Entry 6UQ0 (X-ray diffraction, 3.56 A resolution); this record covers chains A and I of the 13 polymer chains in the assembly.

[Chain A]
Name: DNA-directed RNA polymerase II subunit RPB1
Source organism: Saccharomyces cerevisiae (strain ATCC 204508 / S288c)
Notes: EC 2.7.7.6
UniProt: P04050 (RPB1_YEAST); residue numbers follow UniProt; this construct covers 1-1733
Amino-acid sequence (1733 residues; row label = number of the first residue in the row):
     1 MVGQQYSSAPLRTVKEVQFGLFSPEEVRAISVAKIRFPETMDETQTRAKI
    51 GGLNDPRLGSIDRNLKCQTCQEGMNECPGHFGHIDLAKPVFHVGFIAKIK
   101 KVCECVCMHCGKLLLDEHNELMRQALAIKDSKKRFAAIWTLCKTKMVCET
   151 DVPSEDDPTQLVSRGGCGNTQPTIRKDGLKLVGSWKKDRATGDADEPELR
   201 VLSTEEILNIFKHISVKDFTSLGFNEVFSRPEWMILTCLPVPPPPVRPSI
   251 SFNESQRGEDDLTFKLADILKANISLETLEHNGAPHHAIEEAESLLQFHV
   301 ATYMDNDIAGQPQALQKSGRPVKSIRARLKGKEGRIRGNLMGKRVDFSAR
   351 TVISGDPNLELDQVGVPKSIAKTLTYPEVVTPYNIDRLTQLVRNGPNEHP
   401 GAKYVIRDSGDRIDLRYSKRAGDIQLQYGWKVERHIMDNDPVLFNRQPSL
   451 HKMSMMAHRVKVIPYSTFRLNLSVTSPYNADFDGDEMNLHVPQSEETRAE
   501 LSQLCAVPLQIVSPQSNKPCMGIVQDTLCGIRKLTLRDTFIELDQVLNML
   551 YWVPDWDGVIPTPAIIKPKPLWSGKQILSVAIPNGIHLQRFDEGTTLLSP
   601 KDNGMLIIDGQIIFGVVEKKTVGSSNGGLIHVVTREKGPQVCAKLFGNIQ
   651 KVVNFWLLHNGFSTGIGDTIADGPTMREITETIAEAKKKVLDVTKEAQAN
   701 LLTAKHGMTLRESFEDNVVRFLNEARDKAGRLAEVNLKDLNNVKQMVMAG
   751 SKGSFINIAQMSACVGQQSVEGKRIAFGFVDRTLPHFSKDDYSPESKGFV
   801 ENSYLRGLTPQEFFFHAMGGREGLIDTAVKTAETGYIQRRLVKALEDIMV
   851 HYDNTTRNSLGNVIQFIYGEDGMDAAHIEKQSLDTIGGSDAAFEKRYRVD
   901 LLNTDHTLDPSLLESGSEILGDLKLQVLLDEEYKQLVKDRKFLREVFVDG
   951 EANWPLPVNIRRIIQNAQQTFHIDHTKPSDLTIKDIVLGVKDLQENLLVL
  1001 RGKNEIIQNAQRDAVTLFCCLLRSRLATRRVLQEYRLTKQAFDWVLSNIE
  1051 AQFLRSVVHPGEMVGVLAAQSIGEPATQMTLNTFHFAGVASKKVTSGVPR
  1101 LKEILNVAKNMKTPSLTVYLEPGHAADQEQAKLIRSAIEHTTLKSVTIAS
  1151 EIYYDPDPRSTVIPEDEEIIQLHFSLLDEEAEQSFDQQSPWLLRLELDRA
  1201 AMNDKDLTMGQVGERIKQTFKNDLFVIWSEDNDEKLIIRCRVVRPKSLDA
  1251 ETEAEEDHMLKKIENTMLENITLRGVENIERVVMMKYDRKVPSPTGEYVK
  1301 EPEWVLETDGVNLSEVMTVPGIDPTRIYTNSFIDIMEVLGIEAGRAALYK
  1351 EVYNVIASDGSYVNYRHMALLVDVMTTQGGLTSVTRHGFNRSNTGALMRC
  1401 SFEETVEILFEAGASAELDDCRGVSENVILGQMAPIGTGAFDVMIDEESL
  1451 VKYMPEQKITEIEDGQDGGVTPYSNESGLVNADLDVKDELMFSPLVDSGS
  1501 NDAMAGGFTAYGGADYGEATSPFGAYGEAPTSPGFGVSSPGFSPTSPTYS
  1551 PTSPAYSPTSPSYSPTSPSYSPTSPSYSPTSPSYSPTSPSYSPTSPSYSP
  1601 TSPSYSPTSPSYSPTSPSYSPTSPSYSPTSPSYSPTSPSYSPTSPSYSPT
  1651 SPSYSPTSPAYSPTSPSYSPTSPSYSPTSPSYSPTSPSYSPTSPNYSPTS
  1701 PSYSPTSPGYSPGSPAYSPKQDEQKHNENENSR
Unresolved in the structure: 1-2, 154-160, 187-198, 250-256, 1082-1091, 1177-1186, 1244-1256, 1447-1733
Bound ions: Zn2+ site 1: Cys70, Cys77, His80; Zn2+ site 2: Cys107, Cys148, Cys167; Mg2+: Asp483, Asp485 (shared with 1 residue of chain R)
Curated features (UniProtKB/Swiss-Prot):
  - region: Pro248 to Asp260 (Lid loop), Asn306 to Lys323 (Rudder loop), Pro810 to Glu822 (Bridging helix)
  - binding site (Zn(2+)): Cys67, Cys70, Cys77, His80, Cys107, Cys110, Cys148, Cys167
  - binding site (Mg(2+)): Asp481, Asp483, Asp485
  - modified residue: Thr1471 (Phosphothreonine)
  - cross-link (Glycyl lysine isopeptide (Lys-Gly)): Lys695 (interchain with G-Cter in ubiquitin), Lys1246 (interchain with G-Cter in ubiquitin), Lys1350 (interchain with G-Cter in ubiquitin)
  - natural variant: Ser1653 to Pro1659 (deletion: In strain: A364A)
  - mutagenesis: Lys1246 (K1246R: Impairs ubiquitination during transcription stress)
What the authors report for this chain:
  - binding site for Template strand DNA: Arg337, Pro448, Thr831

[Chain I]
Name: DNA-directed RNA polymerase II subunit RPB9
Source organism: Saccharomyces cerevisiae (strain ATCC 204508 / S288c)
UniProt: P27999 (RPB9_YEAST); numbering as in UniProt (aligned over 1-122)
Amino-acid sequence (122 residues; each row starts with the number of its first residue):
     1 MTTFRFCRDCNNMLYPREDKENNRLLFECRTCSYVEEAGSPLVYRHELIT
    51 NIGETAGVVQDIGSDPTLPRSDRECPKCHSRENVFFQSQQRRKDTSMVLF
   101 FVCLSCSHIFTSDQKNKRTQFS
Unresolved in the structure: 1, 120-122
Bound ions: Zn2+ site 1: Cys7, Cys10, Cys29, Cys32; Zn2+ site 2: Cys75, Cys78, Cys103, Cys106
Curated features (UniProtKB/Swiss-Prot):
  - zinc finger: Cys7 to Cys32 (C4-type), Ser71 to Thr111 (TFIIS-type)
  - binding site (Zn(2+)): Cys7, Cys10, Cys29, Cys32, Cys75, Cys78, Cys103, Cys106
  - modified residue: Ser40 (Phosphoserine)

[Chain A / chain I interface]
Pairs across the interface (51; chain A residue first):
  Ala697(A) with Met97(I)
  Gln698(A) with Met97(I); Val98(I); Leu99(I); Ser112(I), hydrogen bond (backbone-side chain)
  Ala699(A) with Ser112(I); Gln114(I)
  Asn700(A) with Val98(I); Asp113(I), hydrogen bond; Lys115(I)
  Leu701(A) with Gln114(I)
  Thr709(A) with Lys93(I), hydrogen bond (side chain-backbone)
  Arg711(A) with Gln87(I), hydrogen bond; Thr95(I); Met97(I)
  Phe714(A) with Met97(I), hydrophobic
  Asp781(A) with Arg91(I), salt bridge
  Arg782(A) with Thr67(I)
  Ser788(A) with Thr67(I); Pro69(I)
  Lys789(A) with Thr67(I), hydrogen bond (backbone-backbone); Leu68(I); Pro69(I)
  Asp790(A) with Phe86(I); Gln87(I)
  Tyr792(A) with Gln87(I)
  Lys1144(A) with Leu48(I)
  Thr1147(A) with Leu48(I)
  Ile1148(A) with Glu47(I); Leu48(I), hydrogen bond (backbone-backbone); Ile49(I), hydrogen bond (backbone-backbone)
  Ala1149(A) with His46(I); Glu47(I)
  Ser1150(A) with Tyr44(I); Arg45(I); His46(I), hydrogen bond (backbone-backbone)
  Glu1151(A) with Leu42(I); Tyr44(I)
  Ile1152(A) with Pro41(I); Leu42(I); Val43(I), hydrogen bond (backbone-backbone); Tyr44(I), hydrogen bond (backbone-backbone)
  Tyr1153(A) with Pro41(I); Leu42(I), hydrophobic
  Tyr1154(A) with Glu18(I), hydrogen bond; Arg24(I); Pro41(I), hydrogen bond (backbone-backbone)
  Pro1190(A) with Glu18(I)
  Asp1198(A) with Ile49(I)
  Glu1264(A) with Tyr44(I); His46(I)
Other interface residues (no listed pair), chain A (34 interface residues in all): Leu710, Pro1156, Val1162, Trp1191, Glu1196, Asp1257, Lys1261, Leu1268
Other interface residues (no listed pair), chain I (35 interface residues in all): Pro16, Asp19, Asn23, Leu25, Asp65, Gln89, Arg92, Asp94, Ser96

[Overview]
The interface between chain A and chain I involves 34 residues on one side and 35 on the other, with 12
hydrogen bonds and 1 salt bridge. Among the polar pairs are Asp781(A)-Arg91(I), Gln698(A)-Ser112(I) and
Asn700(A)-Asp113(I). The paper reports a binding site for Template strand DNA at Arg337(A), Pro448(A) and
Thr831(A).
Here chain A is DNA-directed RNA polymerase II subunit RPB1 and chain I is DNA-directed RNA polymerase II
subunit RPB9, both from Saccharomyces cerevisiae (strain ATCC 204508 / S288c). Entry 6UQ0 (RNA polymerase II
elongation complex with 5-guanidinohydantoin lesion in state 4) was determined by X-ray diffraction (same
publication as 6UPX, 6UPY, 6UPZ, 6UQ1, 6UQ2 and 6UQ3).
